1X9F - chains D and H of the 12 polymer chains in the assembly; structure by X-ray diffraction, 2.60 A resolution.

== Chain D (and H) ==
Molecule: hemoglobin chain d1
Source organism: Lumbricus terrestris
Notes: chain H of this document is another copy of the same molecule, construct and numbering; everything in this record applies to it too
UniProtKB: O61233 (O61233_LUMTE); residues 1-140 here correspond to UniProt positions 19-158 (UniProt number = residue number + 18)
Amino-acid sequence (140 residues; each row starts with the number of its first residue):
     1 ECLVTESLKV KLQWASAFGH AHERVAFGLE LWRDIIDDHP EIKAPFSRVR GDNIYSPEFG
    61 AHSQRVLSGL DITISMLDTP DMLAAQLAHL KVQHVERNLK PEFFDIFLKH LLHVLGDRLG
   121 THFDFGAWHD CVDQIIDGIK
Cystine bridges: Cys-2/Cys-131
Ion coordination: heme Fe: His-94 (together with carbon monoxide)
Ligand contacts:
  - carbon monoxide (CMO): Trp-32, Phe-46, His-62, Val-66, His-94
  - heme (HEM): Trp-32, Ile-42, Pro-45, Phe-46, Arg-48, Val-49, His-62, Arg-65, Val-66, Gly-69, Leu-70, Leu-90, Gln-93, His-94, Arg-97, Leu-99, Phe-103, Phe-104, Phe-107, Ile-136, Ile-139

== Chain D / chain H interface ==
Pairs across the interface (13):
  His-22(D) / Thr-121(H)
  Leu-29(D) / Thr-121(H)
  Arg-33(D) / His-113(H)  hydrogen bond (side chain-backbone)
  Arg-33(D) / Gly-116(H)
  Arg-33(D) / Asp-117(H)  salt bridge
  Asp-37(D) / His-113(H)
  Asp-52(D) / Phe-125(H)
  Asn-53(D) / Phe-125(H)
  Asn-53(D) / Gly-126(H)
  Tyr-55(D) / Gly-116(H)
  Tyr-55(D) / Gly-120(H)
  Tyr-55(D) / Phe-123(H)
  Tyr-55(D) / Phe-125(H)  hydrophobic
Interface residues without a listed pair, chain D (8 interface residues in all): Ala-26

== In short ==
The chain D/chain H interface involves 8 residues from each chain; the contacts include 1 hydrogen bond and 1
salt bridge. Polar contacts include Arg-33(D)/Asp-117(H) and Arg-33(D)/His-113(H). Chain D binds heme and
carbon monoxide.
Chain D and chain H are both hemoglobin chain d1 (Lumbricus terrestris); the structure, Hemoglobin Dodecamer
from Lumbricus Erythrocruorin, was determined by X-ray diffraction.
